Entry 9UD9 (electron microscopy, 3.11 A resolution); this record covers chains B and D of the 6 polymer chains in the assembly.

== Chain B ==
Molecule: Na(+)-translocating NADH-quinone reductase subunit B
Organism: Vibrio cholerae O395
Notes: EC 7.2.1.1
UniProtKB: A5F5X0 (NQRB_VIBC3); residues 1-415 here = UniProt positions 1-415
Chain sequence (415 residues; numbered 1 to 415; the number before each row is that of its first residue):
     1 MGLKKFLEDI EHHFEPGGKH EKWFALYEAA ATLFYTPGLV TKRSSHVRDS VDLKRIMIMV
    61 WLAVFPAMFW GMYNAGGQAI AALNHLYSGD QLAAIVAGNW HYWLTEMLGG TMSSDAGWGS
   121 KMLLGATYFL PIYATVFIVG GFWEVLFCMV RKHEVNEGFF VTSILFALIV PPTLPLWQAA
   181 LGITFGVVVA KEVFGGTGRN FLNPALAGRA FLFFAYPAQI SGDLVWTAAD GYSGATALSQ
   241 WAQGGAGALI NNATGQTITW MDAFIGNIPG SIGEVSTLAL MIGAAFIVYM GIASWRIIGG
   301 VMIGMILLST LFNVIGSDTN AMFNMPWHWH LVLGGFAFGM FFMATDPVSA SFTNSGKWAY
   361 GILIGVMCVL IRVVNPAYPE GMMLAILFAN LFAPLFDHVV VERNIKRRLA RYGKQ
Unresolved in the structure: 1-26, 414-415
Small-molecule neighbours:
  - FMN (flavin mononucleotide), molecule 1: Ile169, Arg209, Phe213, Trp226, Thr236, Ala237, Leu238, Ser239, Pro269, Gly270, Ser271, Glu274, Gly334, Gly335, Phe338, Gly339, Met343, Tyr378, Pro379, Glu380, Gly381, Met382, Met383, Leu384
  - FMN, molecule 2: Phe213, Phe214, Pro217, Ser221, Gly222, Asp223, Ala377, Tyr378
  - riboflavin (RBF): Ile56, Met57, Val60, Gly158, Val161, Thr162, Leu165, Lys191, Gly196, Thr197, Gly198, Asn200, Leu202, Asn203, Pro204, Ala205, Ile292, Phe342, Met343, Thr345, Asp346, Pro347, Val348, Ser349
Curated features (UniProtKB/Swiss-Prot):
  - modified residue: Thr236 (FMN phosphoryl threonine)
  - mutagenesis: Phe185 (F185A: Decreases riboflavin content), Trp226 (W226L: Decreases riboflavin content)

== Chain D ==
Molecule: Na(+)-translocating NADH-quinone reductase subunit D
Organism: Vibrio cholerae O395
Notes: EC 7.2.1.1
UniProtKB: A5F5Y6 (NQRD_VIBC3); residue numbers follow UniProt; this construct covers 1-210
Chain sequence (210 residues; each row starts with the number of its first residue):
     1 MSSAKELKKS VLAPVLDNNP IALQVLGVCS ALAVTTKLET AFVMTLAVMF VTALSNFFVS
    61 LIRNHIPNSV RIIVQMAIIA SLVIVVDQIL KAYLYDISKQ LSVFVGLIIT NCIVMGRAEA
   121 FAMKSEPIPS FIDGIGNGLG YGFVLMTVGF FRELLGSGKL FGLEVLPLIS NGGWYQPNGL
   181 MLLAPSAFFL IGFMIWAIRT FKPEQVEAKE
Unresolved in the structure: 1-6
Ion coordination: 2Fe-2S cluster Fe: Cys29, Cys112 (shared with 2 residues of chain E)
Small-molecule neighbours: 2Fe-2S cluster (FES): Cys29, Thr110, Asn111, Cys112

== Chain B / chain D interface ==
Pairs across the interface (13):
  Trp177(B) with Gln176(D)
  Phe185(B) with Phe189(D), hydrophobic
  Phe211(B) with Asn178(D); Leu180(D), hydrophobic
  Phe214(B) with Gly179(D); Leu180(D)
  Ala215(B) with Asn178(D); Gly179(D), hydrogen bond (backbone-backbone); Leu180(D)
  Tyr216(B) with Gln176(D); Pro177(D); Asn178(D)
  Gln219(B) with Gln176(D), hydrogen bond
Other interface residues (no listed pair), chain B (10 interface residues in all): Phe147, Gln178, Val189
Other interface residues (no listed pair), chain D (9 interface residues in all): Leu183, Phe193, Trp196

== Summary ==
Chain B and chain D form an interface of 10 and 9 residues respectively, with 2 hydrogen bonds. Among the
polar pairs are Gln219(B)-Gln176(D) and Ala215(B)-Gly179(D). Chain B binds flavin mononucleotide and
riboflavin. Bound to chain D: 2Fe-2S cluster.
Here chain B is Na(+)-translocating NADH-quinone reductase subunit B and chain D is Na(+)-translocating
NADH-quinone reductase subunit D, both from Vibrio cholerae O395. Entry 9UD9 (Cryo-EM structure of
Na+-translocating NADH-ubiquinone oxidoreductase from Vibrio cholerae reduced by NADH, in the absence of ...)
was determined by electron microscopy, deposited together with 9U5G, 9UD3, 9UD4, 9UD5, 9UD6, 9UD8 and 4
further entries.
